PDB entry 3PXW | X-ray diffraction, 2.11 A resolution | chains A and D of the 6 polymer chains in the assembly

# Chain A
Name: Methylamine utilization protein MauG
Organism: Paracoccus denitrificans
Notes: EC 1.-.-.-
UniProtKB: Q51658 (MAUG_PARDP); residues 1-367 here correspond to UniProt positions 21-387 (UniProt number = residue number + 20)
Chain sequence (373 residues; row label = number of the first residue in the row):
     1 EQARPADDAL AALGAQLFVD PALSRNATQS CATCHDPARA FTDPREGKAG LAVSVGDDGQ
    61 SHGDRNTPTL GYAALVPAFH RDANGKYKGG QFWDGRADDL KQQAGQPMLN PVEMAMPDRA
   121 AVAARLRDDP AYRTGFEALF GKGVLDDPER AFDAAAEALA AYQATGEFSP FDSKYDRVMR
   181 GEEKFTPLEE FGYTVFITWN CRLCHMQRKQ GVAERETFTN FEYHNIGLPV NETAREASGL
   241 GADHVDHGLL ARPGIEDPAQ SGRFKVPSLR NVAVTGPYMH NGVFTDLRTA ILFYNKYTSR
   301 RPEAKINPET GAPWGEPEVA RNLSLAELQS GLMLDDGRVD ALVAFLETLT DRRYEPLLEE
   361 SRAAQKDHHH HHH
Unresolved in the structure: 1-5, 360-373
Sequence notes: expression tag (368-373)
Metal / ion sites: heme c Fe site 1: His-35 (together with nitric oxide); Ca2+: Asn-66, Thr-275, Pro-277; heme c Fe site 2: His-205, Tyr-294; Na+: Asn-231, Thr-233
Ligand contacts:
  - heme c (HEC), molecule 1: Gln-29, Ser-30, Cys-31, Cys-34, His-35, Arg-45, Ser-54, Val-55, Gly-56, Arg-65, Asn-66, Thr-67, Pro-68, Thr-69, Leu-70, Gln-91, Phe-92, Trp-93, Asp-94, Arg-96, Leu-100, Gln-103, Ala-104, Pro-107, Met-108, Glu-113, Met-114, Leu-159, Gln-163, Lys-265
  - heme c (HEC), molecule 2: Trp-93, Asn-200, Cys-201, Cys-204, His-205, His-224, Ile-226, Leu-228, Phe-264, Lys-265, Val-266, Pro-267, Leu-269, Val-272, Tyr-278, Met-279, His-280, Leu-287, Ala-290, Ile-291, Tyr-294, Ser-324, Glu-327, Leu-328, Leu-334, Leu-342, Leu-346
  - nitric oxide (NO): His-35, Phe-92, Gln-103, Pro-107, Glu-113
Curated features (UniProtKB/Swiss-Prot):
  - binding site (heme c): Cys-31, Cys-34, His-35, Cys-201, Cys-204, His-205, His-280
What the authors report for this chain:
  - heme c coordination: His-35
  - conformationally variable residues: Pro-107, Glu-113
  - binding site for nitric oxide: Gln-103, Pro-107, Glu-113
  - catalytic residues: Gln-103, Pro-107, Glu-113 (proposed by the authors, not directly observed)
  - mutagenesis - Y294H: abolished catalytic activity (citing earlier work)

# Chain D
Name: Methylamine dehydrogenase heavy chain
Organism: Paracoccus denitrificans
Notes: EC 1.4.99.3
UniProtKB: A1BB97 (A1BB97_PARDP); residues 2-386 here correspond to UniProt positions 33-417 (UniProt number = residue number + 31)
Chain sequence (385 residues; row label = number of the first residue in the row):
     2 DAPEAETQAQ ETQGQAAARA AAADLAAGQD DEPRILEAPA PDARRVYVND PAHFAAVTQQ
    62 FVIDGEAGRV IGMIDGGFLP NPVVADDGSF IAHASTVFSR IARGERTDYV EVFDPVTLLP
   122 TADIELPDAP RFLVGTYPWM TSLTPDGKTL LFYQFSPAPA VGVVDLEGKA FKRMLDVPDC
   182 YHIFPTAPDT FFMHCRDGSL AKVAFGTEGT PEITHTEVFH PEDEFLINHP AYSQKAGRLV
   242 WPTYTGKIHQ IDLSSGDAKF LPAVEALTEA ERADGWRPGG WQQVAYHRAL DRIYLLVDQR
   302 DEWRHKTASR FVVVLDAKTG ERLAKFEMGH EIDSINVSQD EKPLLYALST GDKTLYIHDA
   362 ESGEELRSVN QLGHGPQVIT TADMG
Unresolved in the structure: 2-10
Cystine bridges: Cys-181/Cys-196

# Interface between chain A and chain D
Pairs across the interface (13; chain A residue first):
  Phe-191(A) / Arg-197(D)
  Thr-298(A) / Pro-158(D)
  Arg-300(A) / Pro-158(D)
  Arg-301(A) / Asp-177(D)  salt bridge
  Arg-301(A) / Val-178(D)  hydrogen bond (side chain-backbone)
  Gly-331(A) / Ser-157(D)  hydrogen bond (backbone-side chain)
  Gly-331(A) / Pro-158(D)
  Leu-332(A) / Phe-156(D)  hydrophobic
  Leu-332(A) / Pro-158(D)
  Met-333(A) / Pro-158(D)  hydrogen bond (backbone-backbone)
  Met-333(A) / Ala-159(D)  hydrophobic
  Arg-338(A) / Asp-180(D)  salt bridge
  Arg-338(A) / Arg-197(D)
Other interface residues (no listed pair), chain A (9 interface residues in all): Asp-335
Other interface residues (no listed pair), chain D (10 interface residues in all): Asp-129, Tyr-182

# Overview
The interface between chain A and chain D involves 9 residues on one side and 10 on the other; the contacts
include 3 hydrogen bonds and 2 salt bridges. Polar contacts include Arg-301(A)/Asp-177(D),
Arg-338(A)/Asp-180(D) and Arg-301(A)/Val-178(D). The paper reports catalytic residues Gln-103(A), Pro-107(A)
and Glu-113(A); Y294H of chain A abolishes catalytic activity.
Chain A is Methylamine utilization protein MauG and chain D is Methylamine dehydrogenase heavy chain, both
from Paracoccus denitrificans; the structure, Crystal Structure of Ferrous NO Adduct of MauG in Complex with
Pre-Methylamine Dehydrogenase, was determined by X-ray diffraction (same publication as 3PXS and 3PXT).
